Entry 8P8B (electron microscopy, 2.90 A resolution); this record covers chains 3 and l of the 38 polymer chains in the assembly.

== Chain 3 ==
Molecule: 23S ribosomal RNA
From: Mycoplasmoides pneumoniae M129
Sequence (2907 nucleotides; row label = number of the first residue in the row):
     1 UACAAUAAGU UACUAAGGGC UUAUGGUGGA UGCCUUGGCA CUAAUAGGCG AUGAAGGACG
    61 UGUUAACCUG CGAUAAGCUU CGGGUAGGUG GUAAGAACCU CAGAUCCGGA GAUUUCCGAA
   121 UGGAGCAAUC CGGUAGUUGG AAACAGCUAU CAUUAAUUGA UGAAUAAAUA GUCAAUUAAA
   181 GCAAUACGUG GUGAAGUGAA ACAUCUCAGU AGCCACAGGA AAAGAAAACG AAUGUGAUUC
   241 CGUGUGUAGU GGCGAGCGAA AGCGGAACAG GCCAAACUUA UCAUUAGAUA GGGGUUGUAG
   301 GGCUUGCAAU GUGGACUUGA AAACGAUAGA AGAAGCUGUU GGAAAGCAGC GCGCAAAAGG
   361 GUGAUAGCCC CGUAUUUGAA AUUGUUUUCA UACCUAGCGA GAUCCCUGAG UAGCUCGGAA
   421 AACGUUAUUU UGAGUGAAUC UGCCCAGACC AUUGGGUAAG CCUAAAUACU AAUUAGUGAC
   481 CGAUAGCGAA ACAGUACCGU GAGGGAAAGG UGAAAAGAAC CCAGAGAUGG GAGUGAAAUA
   541 GAUUCUGAAA CCAUAUGCCU ACAACGUGUC AGAGCACAUU AAUGUGUGAU GGCGUGCGUU
   601 UUGAAGUAUG AGCCGGCGAG UUAUGAUAGC AAGCGUUAGU UAACCAGGAG AUGGGGAGCU
   661 GUAGCGAAAG CGAGUUUUAA AAGAGCGUUU GUUUGUUAUU AUAGACCCGA AACGGGUUGA
   721 GCUAGUCAUG AGCAGGUUGA AGGUUGAGUA ACAUCAACUG GAGGACCGAA CCGACUCUCG
   781 UUGAAACGAU AGCGGAUGAC UUGUGAUUAG GGGUGAAAUU CCAAUCGAAA UCCGUGAUAG
   841 CUGGUUCUCG UCGAAAUAGC UUUAAGGCUA GCGUGAGAUC ACAAAUAAGU GGAGGUAAAG
   901 CUACUGAAUG UAUGAUGGCG CCACCUAGGC GUACUGAAUA CAAUUAAACU CUGAAUGCCA
   961 UUUAUUUUAU UCUCGCAGUC AGACAGUGGG GGAUAAGCUU CAUUGUCAAG AGGGGAAGAG
  1021 CCCAGAUCAU UAAAUAAGGU CCCCAAAAUA UACUAAGUGG AAAAGGAUGU GAAAGUGCUA
  1081 AAACAGCAAG GAUGUUGGCU UAGAAGCAGC CAUCGUUUAA AGAGUGCGUA ACAGCUCACU
  1141 UGUCGAGUGU UUUUGCGCCG AAGAUGUAAC GGGGCUAAGU AUAUUACCGA AUUUAUGGAU
  1201 AAGAUUUAUA UCUUGUGGUA GACGAGCGUU GUAUUGGAGU UGAAGUCAAA GCGUGAGCAU
  1261 UGGUGGAUCC AAUACAAGUG AGAAUGCCGG CAUGAGUAAC GCUUGGGAGU GAGAAUCUCC
  1321 CAAACCGAUU GACUAAGGUU UCCUGGACCA GGGUCGUCCU UCCAGGGUUA GUCUGGACCU
  1381 AAGCUGAGGC UGAAAAGCGU AGGCGAUGGA CAACAGGUUA AUAUUCCUGU ACUUACAGUU
  1441 AGACUGAUGG AGUGACAAAG AAGGUUUUCC ACCCCCAUAA UUGGAUUUGG GGAUAAAUCA
  1501 UAAGGUGGUA CAAUAGGCAA AUCCGUUGUG CAUAACAUUG AGUGAUGAUG UCGAGUGAAU
  1561 GAGUGAUCAA GUAGCGAAGG UGGUAUUAAU CAUGCUUUCA AGAAAAGCUU CUAGGGUUAA
  1621 UCUAGCUGUA ACCAGUACCG AGAACGAACA CACGUAGUCA AGGAGAGGAU CCUAAGGUUA
  1681 GCGAGUGAAC UAUAGCCAAG GAACUCUGCA AAUUAACCCC GUAAGUUAGC GAGAAGGGGU
  1741 GCUUAUGUAA AAGUAAGCCG CAGUGAAGAA CGAGGGGGGA CUGUUUAACU AAAACACAAC
  1801 UCUAUGCCAA ACCGUAAGGU GAUGUAUAUG GGGUGACACC UGCCCAGUGC UGGAAGGUUA
  1861 AAGAAGGAGG UUAGCGCAAG CGAAGCUUUU AACUGAAGCC CCAGUGAACG GCGGCCGUAA
  1921 CUAUAACGGU CCUAAGGUAG CGAAAUUCCU AGUCGGGUAA AUUCCGUCCC GCUUGAAUGG
  1981 UGUAACCAUC UCUUGACUGU CUCGGCUAUA GACUCGGUGA AAUCCAGGUA CGGGUGAAGA
  2041 CACCCGUUAG GCGCAACGGG ACGGAAAGAC CCCGUGAAGC UUUACUGUAG CUUAAUAUUG
  2101 AUCAGGACAU UAUCAUGUAG AGAAUAGGUA GGAGCAAUCG AUGCAAGUUC GCUAGGACUU
  2161 GUUGAUGCGA AAGGUGGAAU ACUACCCUUG GUUGUGUGCU GUUCUAAUUG GUAACUGUUA
  2221 UCCAGUUUCA AGACAGUGUU AGGUGGGCAG UUUGACUGGG GCGGUCGCCU CCUAAAAGGU
  2281 AACGGAGGCG UACAAAGGUA CCUUCAGUAC GGUUGGAAAU CGUAUGUAGA GUGUAAUGGU
  2341 GUAAGGGUGC UUGACUGUGA GACAUACAGG UCGAACAGGU GAGAAAUCAG GUCAUAGUGA
  2401 UCCGGUGGUC CAGUAUGGAA UGGCCAUCGC UCAACGGAUA AAAGCUACUC CGGGGAUAAC
  2461 AGGCUGAUAC UGCCCAAGAG UUCAUAUCGA CGGCAGUGUU UGGCACCUCG AUGUCGACUC
  2521 AUCUCAUCCU CGAGCUGAAG CAGGUUCGAA GGGUUCGGCU GUUCGCCGAU UAAAGAGAUA
  2581 CGUGAGUUGG GUUCAAACCG UCGUGAGACA GGUUGGUCCC UAUCUAUUGU GCCCGUAGGA
  2641 AGAUUGAAGA GUGUUGCUUC UAGUACGAGA GGACCGAAGC GAGGACACCU CUUAUGCUCC
  2701 AGUUGUAGCG CCAGCUGCAC CGCUGGGUAG UAACGUGUCU AUUAGAUAAA CGCUGAAAGC
  2761 AUCUAAGUGU GAAACUAUCU CAAAGAUUAA UCUUCCCAUU UCGCAAGAAA GUAAGAGCCG
  2821 UCAAAGACGA UGACGUUGAU AGGUUACAGG UGUAAGCAUA GUGAUAUGUU GAGCUGAGUA
  2881 AUACUAAUUG CUCGAGGACU UAUUGGA
Disordered / not traced: 1-7, 2901-2907
Modified residues: 1MG (1N-methylguanosine-5'-monophosphate) at position 783; OMG (o2'-methylguanosine-5'-monophosphate) at position 2259; 2MA (2-methyladenosine-5'-monophosphate) at position 2511
Bound ions: Mg2+ site 1: A16, G17; Mg2+ site 2: G196, U2251; Mg2+ site 3 near U197 (its only coordinating residue here); Mg2+ site 4: A201, C202; Mg2+ site 5 near A222 (its only coordinating residue here); Mg2+ site 6 near A331 (its only coordinating residue here); Mg2+ site 7 near A333 (its only coordinating residue here); Mg2+ site 8: U428, C445; Mg2+ site 9 near G442 (its only coordinating residue here); Mg2+ site 10: G447, A2415; Mg2+ site 11 near A458 (its only coordinating residue here); Mg2+ site 12: U484, A508; 128 more Mg2+ sites not listed; 1 more K+ sites not listed
Residues lining bound ligands:
  - chloramphenicol (CLM): G2068, A2069, A2459, C2460, 2MA_2511, U2512, G2513, U2514
  - pentane-1,5-diamine (N2P), molecule 1: C565, C593, G594, C2043, C2044, C2045
  - pentane-1,5-diamine (N2P), molecule 2: G721, C722, U804, G805, A806
  - pentane-1,5-diamine (N2P), molecule 3: 1MG_783, A784, A785, G1301, G1353, C1649
  - 1,4-diaminobutane (PUT), molecule 1: G620, U621, A698, U699, U700
  - 1,4-diaminobutane (PUT), molecule 2: A711, A712, G827, A828, U2449, C2450
  - 1,4-diaminobutane (PUT), molecule 3: U737, U738, G739, G761, A762, G763, A765, G1460, A1461
  - 1,4-diaminobutane (PUT), molecule 4: A1324, C1325, C1672, U1673, A2707, G2708, G2717, C2718
  - 1,4-diaminobutane (PUT), molecule 5: C1348, C1349, A1350, G1351, G1352, G1356, U1357, C1358
  - 1,4-diaminobutane (PUT), molecule 6: C1912, G1937, U1973, U1974, G1975, U2601
  - 1,4-diaminobutane (PUT), molecule 7: A2274, U2280, A2281
  - spermidine (SPD), molecule 1: U500, G1338, U1339, G1646, A1647
  - spermidine (SPD), molecule 2: A518, A519, C520, U528, G530, G531, A542, U543
  - spermidine (SPD), molecule 3: C593, C1044, A1045
  - spermidine (SPD), molecule 4: G594, U595, G1012, G1013, A1017, G1018, C2043
  - spermidine (SPD), molecule 5: G596, C597, G606, U607, U609, G610, A611, C2025, A2061, C2062, G2063, G2064
  - spermidine (SPD), molecule 6: U776, C777, U778, U2588, G2589, U2617, C2618
  - spermidine (SPD), molecule 7: G780, U781, A2585, G2586, U2587, C2620, U2621
  - spermidine (SPD), molecule 8: A865, A981, G982, OMG_2259, A2456, U2457
  - spermidine (SPD), molecule 9: U896, A897, A947, A948, C949, U950, U2273, A2274, A2275
  - spermidine (SPD), molecule 10: G1695, C2699, C2721, C2723, U2724, G2725, G2726
  - spermidine (SPD), molecule 11: U1707, G1708, C1992, U1993, U1994, C2559, U2560
  - spermidine (SPD), molecule 12: G1999, C2001, U2002, G2004, C2518, U2519
  - spermidine (SPD), molecule 13: C2031, G2032, G2033, G2034, A2040, C2041, A2042, C2043, C2044, G2059, G2060
  - spermidine (SPD), molecule 14: U2291, A2292, A2296, G2297, G2333, U2334, G2345, U2392, C2393, G2397
  - spermidine (SPD), molecule 15: C2689, U2693, A2694, U2695, G2696, G2727, U2728, A2729, G2730, U2731
  - spermidine (SPD), molecule 16: U2690, A2729, G2730, A2824, G2878, U2879
  - spermine (SPM), molecule 1: G618, A619, G620, U621, G1278, U1279, G1280
  - spermine (SPM), molecule 2: A724, G725, U801, G815, A816, A817, A818, U820, U1784, U1785
  - spermine (SPM), molecule 3: A1161, A1162, C2525, A2526, G2548, A2549, A2550

== Chain l ==
Protein: 50S ribosomal protein L16
From: Mycoplasmoides pneumoniae M129
UniProt: P41204 (RL16_MYCPN); residue numbers follow UniProt; this construct covers 1-139
Chain sequence (139 residues; numbered 1 to 139; the number before each row is that of its first residue):
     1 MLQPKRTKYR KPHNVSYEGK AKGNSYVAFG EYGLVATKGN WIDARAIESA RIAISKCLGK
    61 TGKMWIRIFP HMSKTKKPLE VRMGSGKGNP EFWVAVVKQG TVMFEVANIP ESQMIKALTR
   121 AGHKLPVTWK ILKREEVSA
Disordered / not traced: 137-139

== Interface between chain 3 and chain l ==
Residue-residue contacts - 96 pairs, chain 3 then chain l:
  A899(3) - Lys22(l)  phosphate contact
  G900(3) - Lys22(l)  salt bridge to the phosphate
  A907(3) - Pro4(l)  sugar contact
  A907(3) - Lys5(l)  phosphate contact
  A907(3) - Arg6(l)  salt bridge to the phosphate
  A907(3) - His71(l)  hydrogen bond to the sugar
  A908(3) - Pro4(l)  phosphate contact
  A908(3) - Lys5(l)  hydrogen bond to the phosphate
  A908(3) - Phe69(l)  sugar contact
  A908(3) - His71(l)  sugar contact
  G910(3) - Phe29(l)  base contact
  G910(3) - Trp65(l)  hydrogen bond to the sugar
  A942(3) - Phe29(l)  base contact
  A943(3) - Asn24(l)  phosphate contact
  A943(3) - Tyr26(l)  hydrogen bond to the phosphate
  A943(3) - Phe29(l)  sugar contact
  A943(3) - Arg67(l)  sugar contact
  U944(3) - Gly23(l)  phosphate contact
  U944(3) - Asn24(l)  hydrogen bond to the phosphate
  U944(3) - Ser25(l)  phosphate contact
  U944(3) - Tyr26(l)  phosphate contact
  U945(3) - Lys22(l)  salt bridge to the phosphate
  U945(3) - His71(l)  sugar contact
  U945(3) - Met72(l)  sugar contact
  A946(3) - Lys22(l)  salt bridge to the phosphate
  A947(3) - Lys11(l)  hydrogen bond to the base
  A947(3) - Pro12(l)  base contact
  A947(3) - His13(l)  stacking on the base
  A948(3) - Tyr9(l)  stacking on the base
  A948(3) - Lys11(l)  hydrogen bond to the base
  A948(3) - Pro12(l)  base contact
  C949(3) - Lys8(l)  salt bridge to the phosphate
  C949(3) - Tyr9(l)  phosphate contact
  G990(3) - His13(l)  hydrogen bond to the phosphate
  G990(3) - Asn14(l)  phosphate contact
  G991(3) - His13(l)  salt bridge to the phosphate
  G991(3) - Lys87(l)  salt bridge to the phosphate
  G992(3) - Lys77(l)  sugar contact
  G992(3) - Met83(l)  sugar contact
  G992(3) - Lys87(l)  phosphate contact
  G992(3) - Gly88(l)  hydrogen bond to the phosphate
  A993(3) - Thr75(l)  sugar contact
  A993(3) - Lys76(l)  salt bridge to the phosphate
  A993(3) - Lys77(l)  hydrogen bond to the phosphate
  U994(3) - Asn14(l)  hydrogen bond to the base
  U994(3) - Ser16(l)  base contact
  U994(3) - Tyr17(l)  hydrogen bond to the sugar
  U994(3) - Glu18(l)  base contact
  U994(3) - Trp41(l)  base contact
  U994(3) - Lys74(l)  salt bridge to the phosphate
  A995(3) - Met83(l)  base contact
  A996(3) - Met83(l)  base contact
  G1065(3) - His123(l)  phosphate contact
  G1065(3) - Trp129(l)  phosphate contact
  G2258(3) - Met83(l)  base contact
  G2258(3) - Gly84(l)  base contact
  OMG_2259(3) - Arg82(l)  salt bridge to the phosphate
  U2273(3) - His13(l)  sugar contact
  C2283(3) - Gly84(l)  sugar contact
  C2283(3) - Ser85(l)  hydrogen bond to the sugar
  C2283(3) - Gly86(l)  phosphate contact
  G2284(3) - Gly84(l)  phosphate contact
  G2284(3) - Ser85(l)  hydrogen bond to the phosphate
  G2284(3) - Gly86(l)  hydrogen bond to the phosphate
  G2284(3) - Lys87(l)  phosphate contact
  G2285(3) - Lys11(l)  phosphate contact
  G2285(3) - Gly86(l)  phosphate contact
  G2285(3) - Lys87(l)  hydrogen bond to the phosphate
  A2286(3) - Lys11(l)  salt bridge to the phosphate
  A2467(3) - Lys76(l)  hydrogen bond to the sugar
  A2467(3) - Leu79(l)  base contact
  C2475(3) - His123(l)  sugar contact
  C2475(3) - Lys124(l)  hydrogen bond to the base
  A2476(3) - Arg120(l)  sugar contact
  A2477(3) - Lys56(l)  hydrogen bond to the sugar
  A2490(3) - Lys56(l)  base contact
  A2490(3) - Lys124(l)  base contact
  C2491(3) - Ser49(l)  hydrogen bond to the base
  C2491(3) - Lys124(l)  hydrogen bond to the base
  G2492(3) - Arg45(l)  salt bridge to the phosphate
  G2492(3) - Ser49(l)  hydrogen bond to the sugar
  G2492(3) - His123(l)  hydrogen bond to the base
  G2492(3) - Lys124(l)  hydrogen bond to the sugar
  G2493(3) - Asp43(l)  phosphate contact
  G2493(3) - Arg45(l)  salt bridge to the phosphate
  G2493(3) - Lys124(l)  sugar contact
  G2493(3) - Pro126(l)  phosphate contact
  C2494(3) - Pro126(l)  phosphate contact
  U2501(3) - Glu80(l)  hydrogen bond to the sugar
  G2502(3) - Leu79(l)  sugar contact
  G2502(3) - Glu80(l)  phosphate contact
  G2503(3) - Val81(l)  sugar contact
  G2503(3) - Arg82(l)  phosphate contact
  G2503(3) - Met83(l)  hydrogen bond to the sugar
  C2504(3) - Arg82(l)  salt bridge to the phosphate
  C2504(3) - Met83(l)  hydrogen bond to the phosphate
Other interface residues (no listed pair), chain 3 (49 interface residues in all): C901, G906, U909, A1064, G1066, G2263, U2468, A2505
Other interface residues (no listed pair), chain l (56 interface residues in all): Gln3, Val15, Ala28, Asn40, Ala46, Lys63, Ile66, Leu125, Thr128

== In short ==
The interface between chain 3 and chain l involves 49 residues on one side and 56 on the other; the contacts
include 27 hydrogen bonds, 14 salt bridges and 2 aromatic stacking contacts. Among the polar pairs are
A947(3)-Lys11(l), A948(3)-Lys11(l) and U994(3)-Asn14(l).
Here chain 3 is 23S ribosomal RNA and chain l is 50S ribosomal protein L16, both from Mycoplasmoides
pneumoniae M129. Entry 8P8B (Mycoplasma pneumoniae large ribosomal subunit in chloramphenicol-treated cells)
was determined by electron microscopy, deposited together with 8P6P, 8P7X, 8P7Y, 8P8V and 8P8W.
